PDB entry 5TVY | X-ray diffraction, 1.00 A resolution | chain A

[Chain A]
Protein: Endo-1,4-beta-xylanase A
Source organism: Bacillus subtilis (strain 168)
Notes: EC 3.2.1.8
UniProtKB: P18429 (XYNA_BACSU); residues 2-185 here correspond to UniProt positions 30-213 (UniProt number = residue number + 28)
Amino-acid sequence (188 residues; numbered -2 to 185; the number before each row is that of its first residue; numbers below 1 keep their minus sign (Gly-2 is residue -2)):
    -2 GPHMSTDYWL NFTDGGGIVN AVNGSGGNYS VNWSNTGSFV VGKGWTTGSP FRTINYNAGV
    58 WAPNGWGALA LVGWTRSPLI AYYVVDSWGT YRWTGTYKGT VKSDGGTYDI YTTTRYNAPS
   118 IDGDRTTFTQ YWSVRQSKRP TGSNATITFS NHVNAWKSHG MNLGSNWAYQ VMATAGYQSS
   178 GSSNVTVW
Differences from the reference sequence: expression tag (-2 to 1); engineered mutation Leu7 (Gln35 in P18429), Phe9 (Trp37 in P18429), Ser35 (Asn63 in P18429), Trp63 (Asn91 in P18429), Ala65 (Tyr93 in P18429), Ala67 (Thr95 in P18429), Val69 (Tyr97 in P18429), Ala78 (Glu106 in P18429), Trp90 (Pro118 in P18429), Ala172 (Glu200 in P18429)
Residues lining bound ligands: decaethylene glycol (XPE; 3,6,9,12,15,18,21,24,27-nonaoxanonacosane-1,29-diol): Tyr5, Leu7, Phe9, Ser35, Val37, Trp63, Val69, Trp71, Tyr80, Trp90, Thr91, Arg112, Pro116, Ser117, Ile118, Gln127, Trp129, Tyr166, Ala172, Tyr174
What the authors report for this chain:
  - mutagenesis - A78V/A172I (100-fold): increased binding to fentanyl
  - binding site for decaethylene glycol: Tyr80
  - contacts within the chain: Arg89-Asp106, Asp106-Tyr108

[Overview]
Bound to chain A: decaethylene glycol. The paper reports a binding site for decaethylene glycol at Tyr80;
A78V/A172I increase binding to fentanyl.
Chain A is Endo-1,4-beta-xylanase A (Bacillus subtilis (strain 168)); the structure, Computationally Designed
Fentanyl Binder - Fen49, was determined by X-ray diffraction (same publication as 5TVV and 5TZO).
